PDB entry 1EAH | X-ray diffraction, 2.90 A resolution | chains 1 and 2 of the 4 polymer chains in the assembly

[Chain 1]
Molecule: Poliovirus type 2 coat proteins VP1 to VP4
From: Human poliovirus 2
UniProtKB: P06210 (POLG_POL2L); residues 1-301 here correspond to UniProt positions 578-878 (UniProt number = residue number + 577)
Chain sequence (301 residues; row label = number of the first residue in the row):
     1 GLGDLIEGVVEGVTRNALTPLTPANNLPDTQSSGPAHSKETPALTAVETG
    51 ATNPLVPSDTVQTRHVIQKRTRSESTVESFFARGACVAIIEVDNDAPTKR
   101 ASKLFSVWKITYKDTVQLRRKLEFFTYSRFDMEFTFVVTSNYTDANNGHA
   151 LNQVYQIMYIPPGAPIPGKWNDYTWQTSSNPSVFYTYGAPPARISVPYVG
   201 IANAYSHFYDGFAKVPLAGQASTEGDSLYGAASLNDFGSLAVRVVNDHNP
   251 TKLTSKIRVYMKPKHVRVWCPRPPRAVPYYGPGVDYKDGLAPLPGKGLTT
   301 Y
Not modelled in the structure: 1-23, 96-101
Small-molecule neighbours: SC4 (1[2-chloro-4-methoxy-phenyl-oxymethyl]-4-[2,6-dichloro-phenyl-oxymethyl]-benzene): Ile110, Thr111, Tyr112, Leu122, Ser128, Phe130, Met132, Phe134, Phe136, Tyr159, Pro181, Val183, Ile194, Val196, Val199, Tyr205, His207, Phe237, Leu240

[Chain 2]
Molecule: Poliovirus type 2 coat proteins VP1 to VP4
From: Human poliovirus 2
UniProtKB: P06210 (POLG_POL2L); residues 1-271 here correspond to UniProt positions 69-339 (UniProt number = residue number + 68)
Chain sequence (271 residues; numbered 1 to 271; the number before each row is that of its first residue):
     1 SPNIEACGYSVRVMQLTLGNSTITTQEAANSVVAYGRWPEYIKDSEANPV
    51 DQPTEPDVAACRFYTLDTVTWRKESRGWWWKLPDALKDMGLFGQNMFYHY
   101 LGRAGYTVHVQCNASKFHQGALGVFAVPEMCLAGDSTTHMFTKYENANPG
   151 EKGGEFKGSFTLDTNATNPARNFCPVDYLFGSGVLAGNAFVYPHQIINLR
   201 TNNCATLVLPYVNSLSIDSMTKHNNWGIAILPLAPLDFATESSTEIPITL
   251 TIAPMCCEFNGLRNITVPRTQ
Not modelled in the structure: 1-9
Construct notes: conflict Val11 (Asp80 in P06210)

[Interface between chain 1 and chain 2]
Contacting residue pairs - 109 pairs, chain 1 then chain 2:
  Glu48(1) - Gln195(2)
  Glu48(1) - Ile196(2)  hydrogen bond (backbone-backbone)
  Glu48(1) - Asn198(2)  hydrogen bond
  Glu48(1) - Thr201(2)  hydrogen bond
  Glu48(1) - Asn202(2)
  Thr49(1) - Ala29(2)
  Thr49(1) - Val32(2)
  Thr49(1) - His194(2)
  Thr49(1) - Gln195(2)  hydrogen bond (backbone-side chain)
  Gly50(1) - His194(2)
  Thr126(1) - Glu129(2)
  Tyr127(1) - Glu129(2)  hydrogen bond
  Tyr127(1) - Val212(2)  hydrophobic
  Tyr127(1) - Asn213(2)
  Tyr127(1) - Ser214(2)
  Ala202(1) - Ser214(2)
  Ala202(1) - Leu215(2)  hydrophobic
  Asn203(1) - Ser214(2)  hydrogen bond (backbone-backbone)
  Asn203(1) - Leu215(2)
  Ala204(1) - Ser214(2)
  Ser206(1) - Ser214(2)  hydrogen bond
  Phe208(1) - Glu129(2)
  Tyr209(1) - Glu129(2)
  Tyr209(1) - Cys131(2)
  Tyr209(1) - Lys222(2)
  Tyr209(1) - His223(2)
  Asp210(1) - Lys81(2)  salt bridge
  Asp210(1) - Glu129(2)  hydrogen bond (backbone-side chain)
  Asp210(1) - Met130(2)
  Asp210(1) - Cys131(2)
  Asp210(1) - His223(2)
  Asp210(1) - Asn224(2)  hydrogen bond (backbone-backbone)
  Gly211(1) - Lys222(2)
  Phe212(1) - Thr142(2)
  Phe212(1) - Lys143(2)
  Phe212(1) - Tyr144(2)  hydrophobic
  Phe212(1) - Ala147(2)  hydrophobic
  Phe212(1) - Lys222(2)  hydrogen bond (backbone-backbone)
  Ala213(1) - Lys222(2)  hydrogen bond (backbone-side chain)
  Val215(1) - Tyr144(2)
  Val215(1) - Thr221(2)
  Val215(1) - Lys222(2)
  Pro216(1) - Tyr144(2)
  Pro216(1) - Glu145(2)
  Pro216(1) - Pro268(2)
  Pro216(1) - Arg269(2)  hydrogen bond (backbone-backbone)
  Leu217(1) - Thr266(2)
  Leu217(1) - Val267(2)
  Leu217(1) - Arg269(2)
  Ala218(1) - Val267(2)  hydrogen bond (backbone-backbone)
  Ala218(1) - Pro268(2)
  Ala218(1) - Arg269(2)
  Gln220(1) - Arg269(2)  hydrogen bond (backbone-side chain)
  Ala221(1) - Arg269(2)  hydrogen bond (backbone-side chain)
  Ser222(1) - Arg269(2)
  Glu224(1) - Arg269(2)  hydrogen bond (backbone-side chain)
  Asp226(1) - Arg171(2)  salt bridge
  Leu228(1) - His139(2)
  Leu228(1) - Met140(2)
  Tyr229(1) - Lys81(2)
  Tyr229(1) - Met130(2)
  Tyr229(1) - Cys131(2)
  Tyr229(1) - Leu132(2)  hydrogen bond (side chain-backbone)
  Tyr229(1) - Met140(2)  hydrogen bond (backbone-backbone)
  Tyr229(1) - Thr142(2)
  Tyr229(1) - Phe173(2)  hydrophobic
  Gly230(1) - Met140(2)
  Cys270(1) - Tyr35(2)
  Cys270(1) - Val212(2)  hydrophobic
  Pro271(1) - Val191(2)
  Pro271(1) - Tyr192(2)
  Arg272(1) - Pro128(2)  hydrogen bond (side chain-backbone)
  Arg272(1) - Glu129(2)  hydrogen bond (side chain-backbone)
  Arg272(1) - Tyr192(2)  hydrogen bond
  Pro273(1) - Val184(2)
  Pro273(1) - Asn188(2)
  Pro273(1) - Val191(2)
  Pro273(1) - Tyr192(2)
  Pro274(1) - Val184(2)
  Arg275(1) - Ser182(2)  hydrogen bond (side chain-backbone)
  Arg275(1) - Gly183(2)
  Ala276(1) - Gly183(2)  hydrogen bond (backbone-backbone)
  Ala276(1) - Leu185(2)  hydrophobic
  Val277(1) - Leu179(2)  hydrophobic
  Val277(1) - Gly183(2)  hydrogen bond (backbone-backbone)
  Tyr280(1) - Thr137(2)  hydrogen bond (side chain-backbone)
  Tyr280(1) - His139(2)  hydrogen bond (backbone-side chain)
  Gly281(1) - His139(2)
  Pro282(1) - His139(2)
  Val284(1) - Cys131(2)
  Val284(1) - Leu132(2)
  Val284(1) - Ala133(2)
  Val284(1) - Ser182(2)
  Asp285(1) - Ala133(2)
  Asp285(1) - Gly134(2)  hydrogen bond (side chain-backbone)
  Asp285(1) - His139(2)
  Asp285(1) - Met140(2)  hydrogen bond (side chain-backbone)
  Tyr286(1) - Ala133(2)  hydrophobic
  Tyr286(1) - Phe160(2)  hydrophobic
  Tyr286(1) - Cys174(2)  hydrogen bond (side chain-backbone)
  Tyr286(1) - Pro175(2)
  Tyr286(1) - Val176(2)  hydrogen bond (side chain-backbone)
  Tyr286(1) - Gly181(2)
  Tyr286(1) - Ser182(2)
  Tyr286(1) - Gly183(2)
  Leu290(1) - Phe160(2)  hydrophobic
  Leu290(1) - Tyr178(2)  hydrogen bond (backbone-side chain)
  Leu290(1) - Leu179(2)  hydrophobic
  Leu293(1) - Leu185(2)  hydrophobic
Interface residues without a listed pair, chain 1 (52 interface residues in all): Val47, Ile201, Lys214, Gly225, Ala231, Gly283, Lys287, Ala291, Pro292
Interface residues without a listed pair, chain 2 (61 interface residues in all): Asn30, Val127, Ser136, Thr138, Asn148, Leu162, Ala189, Ser216

[Summary]
The interface between chain 1 and chain 2 involves 52 residues on one side and 61 on the other; the contacts
include 31 hydrogen bonds and 2 salt bridges. Polar pairs include Asp210(1)-Lys81(2), Asp226(1)-Arg171(2) and
Glu48(1)-Asn198(2). Bound to chain 1: compound SC4.
Here chain 1 is Poliovirus type 2 coat proteins VP1 to VP4 and chain 2 is Poliovirus type 2 coat proteins VP1
to VP4, both from Human poliovirus 2. Entry 1EAH (PV2L complexed with antiviral agent SCH48973) was determined
by X-ray diffraction.
